Entry 1LK7 (X-ray diffraction, 2.00 A resolution); this record covers chains A and C of the 4 polymer chains in the assembly.

# Chain A (and C)
Name: D-Ribose-5-Phosphate Isomerase
From: Pyrococcus horikoshii
Notes: EC 5.3.1.6; chain C of this document is another copy of the same molecule, construct and numbering; everything in this record applies to it too
Reference sequence: O50083 (RPIA_PYRHO); residue numbers follow UniProt; this construct covers 1-229
Sequence (229 residues; numbered 1 to 229; the number before each row is that of its first residue):
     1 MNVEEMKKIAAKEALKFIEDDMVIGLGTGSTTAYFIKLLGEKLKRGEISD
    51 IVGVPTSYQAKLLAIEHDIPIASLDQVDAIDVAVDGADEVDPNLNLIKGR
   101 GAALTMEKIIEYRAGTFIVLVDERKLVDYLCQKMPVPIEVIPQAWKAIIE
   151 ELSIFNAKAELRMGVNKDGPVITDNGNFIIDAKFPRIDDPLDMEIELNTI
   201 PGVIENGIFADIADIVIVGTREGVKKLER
Ion coordination: Na+: N175 (shared with 1 residue of chain B)
Ligand contacts: d-4-phosphoerythronic acid (DER): T28, G29, S30, T31, T32, D85, G86, A87, D88, K98, G99, R100, G101, A102, E107, K125
UniProt features mapped onto this chain:
  - active site: E107 (Proton acceptor)
  - binding site (substrate): T28 to T31, D85 to D88, K98 to G101, K125
  - site: D85 (Plays a direct or indirect catalytic role)
  - mutagenesis: D85 (D85N: Strong decrease in the catalytic efficiency and increase in the binding affinity), R100 (R100A: 2-fold decrease in the catalytic efficiency and strong decrease in the binding affinity), E107 (E107Q: Loss of activity), K125 (K125A: 2-fold decrease in the catalytic efficiency and strong decrease in the binding affinity), D168 (D168N: Almost the same catalytic efficiency and binding affinity than wild-type)
Reported in the primary citation:
  - mutagenesis - E107Q: abolished catalytic activity
  - catalytic residues: E107
  - binding site for d-4-phosphoerythronic acid: D85, K98, R100, E107, K125
  - mutagenesis - D85N, R100A, K125A: decreased catalytic activity
  - catalytic residues: D85 (proposed by the authors, not directly observed)
  - contacts within the chain: D85-K98 (hydrogen bond)
  - mutagenesis - D168N: unchanged catalytic activity

# Interface between chain A and chain C
Contacting residue pairs (42; chain A residue first):
  T28(A) with D168(C)
  G29(A) with D168(C)
  Y58(A) with P170(C); I172(C), hydrophobic; F178(C), hydrophobic
  Q59(A) with G169(C)
  L62(A) with W145(C), hydrophobic
  R100(A) with N166(C); D168(C), salt bridge
  G101(A) with K167(C); D168(C), hydrogen bond (backbone-backbone)
  A102(A) with K167(C)
  L161(A) with L62(C), hydrophobic
  R162(A) with N166(C), hydrogen bond (side chain-backbone)
  M163(A) with N166(C), hydrogen bond (backbone-side chain)
  V165(A) with V165(C), hydrophobic; N166(C)
  N166(A) with R162(C), hydrogen bond (backbone-side chain); M163(C), hydrogen bond (side chain-backbone); V165(C); V171(C)
  K167(A) with G101(C); A102(C); I172(C); D174(C), salt bridge
  D168(A) with T28(C); G29(C), hydrogen bond (side chain-backbone); R100(C), salt bridge; G101(C), hydrogen bond (backbone-backbone)
  G169(A) with Q59(C)
  P170(A) with Y58(C); L62(C), hydrophobic
  V171(A) with N166(C)
  I172(A) with Y58(C), hydrophobic; K167(C); I172(C); T173(C); D174(C)
  T173(A) with I172(C)
  D174(A) with K167(C), salt bridge; I172(C)
  F178(A) with Y58(C), hydrophobic
Also at the interface, not in a pair above, chain A (24 interface residues in all): P142, W145
Also at the interface, not in a pair above, chain C (24 interface residues in all): P142, L161

# Summary
The chain A/chain C interface involves 24 residues from each chain, with 7 hydrogen bonds and 4 salt bridges.
Polar pairs include R100(A)-D168(C), K167(A)-D174(C) and R162(A)-N166(C). Ligands of chain A:
d-4-phosphoerythronic acid. The paper reports catalytic residues E107(A) and D85(A); D85N, R100A and K125A of
chain A reduce catalytic activity; 5 substitutions were tested in all.
Chain A and chain C are both D-Ribose-5-Phosphate Isomerase (Pyrococcus horikoshii); the structure, Structure
of D-Ribose-5-Phosphate Isomerase from in complex with phospho-erythronic acid, was determined by X-ray
diffraction (same publication as 1LK5).
